Entry 7MI9 (electron microscopy, 3.89 A resolution); this record covers chains F and H of the 10 polymer chains in the assembly.

[Chain F]
Protein: CRISPR-associated endoribonuclease Cas2
Source organism: Geobacter sulfurreducens
Notes: EC 3.1.-.-
Reference sequence: Q74H35 (CAS2_GEOSL); numbering as in UniProt (aligned over 1-95)
Sequence (95 residues; each row starts with the number of its first residue):
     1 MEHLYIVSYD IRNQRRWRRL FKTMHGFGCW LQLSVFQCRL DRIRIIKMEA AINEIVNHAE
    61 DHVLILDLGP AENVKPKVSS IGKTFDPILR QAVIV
Curated features (UniProtKB/Swiss-Prot):
  - binding site (Mg(2+)): Asp-10

[Chain H]
Molecule: 72-nt DNA strand
Sequence (72 nucleotides; row label = number of the first residue in the row):
     3 CTGTGCCGTC CGTAACGTTG TCGATTTTTG TATTCCGGGG CCATGATGCC CCGGCCTCAT
    63 TGAAGCGGCT TC

[How chain F and chain H interact]
Residue-residue contacts - 12 pairs, chain F then chain H:
  Met-1(F) / DC53(H)  phosphate contact
  His-3(F) / DC53(H)  salt bridge to the phosphate
  Gln-14(F) / DG10(H)  hydrogen bond to the base
  Arg-15(F) / DC8(H)  base contact
  Arg-18(F) / DT6(H)  phosphate contact
  Arg-18(F) / DG7(H)  salt bridge to the phosphate
  Arg-18(F) / DC8(H)  base contact
  Lys-22(F) / DT6(H)  base contact
  Leu-33(F) / DG14(H)  sugar contact
  Pro-70(F) / DC52(H)  phosphate contact
  Glu-72(F) / DC52(H)  phosphate contact
  Asn-73(F) / DC52(H)  hydrogen bond to the phosphate
Also at the interface, not in a pair above, chain H (9 interface residues in all): DG5, DC9

[In short]
10 residues of chain F face 9 of chain H across their interface; the contacts include 2 hydrogen bonds and 2
salt bridges. Among the polar pairs are Gln-14(F)/DG10(H), Asn-73(F)/DC52(H) and His-3(F)/DC53(H). Curated
annotation (UniProt) lists Mg2+-binding residue Asp-10(F) on chain F.
Here chain F is CRISPR-associated endoribonuclease Cas2 (Geobacter sulfurreducens) and chain H is a 72-nt DNA
strand. Entry 7MI9 (Full integration complex of Cas1/Cas2 from Cas4-containing system) was determined by
electron microscopy together with 7MI4, 7MI5, 7MIB and 7MID from the same study.
